PDB entry 4R8P | X-ray diffraction, 3.28 A resolution | chains B and J of the 14 polymer chains in the assembly

Chain B:
Name: Histone H4
From: Xenopus laevis
Reference sequence: P62799 (H4_XENLA); residues 1-102 here correspond to UniProt positions 2-103 (UniProt number = residue number + 1)
Sequence (102 residues; row label = number of the first residue in the row):
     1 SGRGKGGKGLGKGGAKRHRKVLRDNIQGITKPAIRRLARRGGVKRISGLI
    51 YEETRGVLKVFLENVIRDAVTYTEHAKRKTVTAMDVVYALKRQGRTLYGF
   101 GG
Unresolved in the structure: 1-16
Swiss-Prot annotation at these positions:
  - DNA-binding region: Lys16 to Lys20
  - modified residue: Ser1 (N-acetylserine), Arg3 (Asymmetric dimethylarginine), Lys5 (N6-(2-hydroxyisobutyryl)lysine), Lys8 (N6-(2-hydroxyisobutyryl)lysine), Lys12 (N6-(2-hydroxyisobutyryl)lysine), Lys16 (N6-(2-hydroxyisobutyryl)lysine), Lys20 (N6,N6,N6-trimethyllysine), Lys31 (N6-(2-hydroxyisobutyryl)lysine), Lys44 (N6-(2-hydroxyisobutyryl)lysine), Ser47 (Phosphoserine), Tyr51 (Phosphotyrosine), Lys59 (N6-(2-hydroxyisobutyryl)lysine), Lys77 (N6-(2-hydroxyisobutyryl)lysine), Lys79 (N6-(2-hydroxyisobutyryl)lysine), Tyr88 (Phosphotyrosine), Lys91 (N6-(2-hydroxyisobutyryl)lysine)
  - cross-link (Glycyl lysine isopeptide (Lys-Gly)): Lys31 (interchain with G-Cter in UFM1), Lys91 (interchain with G-Cter in ubiquitin)

Chain J:
Molecule: 147-nt DNA strand
From: Synthetic DNA
Notes: fragment: Widom 601 147-mer (- strand)
Sequence (147 nucleotides; each row starts with the number of its first residue; numbers below 1 keep their minus sign (DA-73 is residue -73)):
   -73 ATCGGATGTATATATCTGACACGTGCCTGGAGACTAGGGAGTAATCCCCT
   -23 TGGCGGTTAAAACGCGGGGGACAGCGCGTACGTGCGTTTAAGCGGTGCTA
    27 GAGCTGTCTACGACCAATTGAGCGGCCTCGGCACCGGGATTCTCGAT
Unresolved in the structure: -73, 73

Chain B / chain J interface:
Pairs across the interface - 11 pairs, chain B then chain J:
  Arg45(B) with DC7(J), hydrogen bond to the sugar; DG8(J), phosphate contact
  Ile46(B) with DC7(J), sugar contact; DG8(J), hydrogen bond to the phosphate
  Ser47(B) with DC7(J), hydrogen bond to the phosphate
  Gly48(B) with DC7(J), hydrogen bond to the phosphate
  Arg78(B) with DA28(J), phosphate contact
  Lys79(B) with DG27(J), salt bridge to the phosphate; DA28(J), hydrogen bond to the phosphate
  Thr80(B) with DG27(J), sugar contact; DA28(J), hydrogen bond to the phosphate
Other interface residues (no listed pair), chain B (8 interface residues in all): Tyr51
Other interface residues (no listed pair), chain J (5 interface residues in all): DG29

Summary:
8 residues of chain B face 5 of chain J across their interface; the contacts include 6 hydrogen bonds and 1
salt bridge. Polar contacts include Arg45(B)-DC7(J), Ile46(B)-DG8(J) and Ser47(B)-DC7(J). UniProt lists a
DNA-binding region on chain B.
Here chain B is Histone H4 (Xenopus laevis) and chain J is a 147-nt DNA strand (Synthetic DNA). Entry 4R8P
(Crystal structure of the Ring1B/Bmi1/UbcH5c PRC1 ubiquitylation module bound to the nucleosome core particle)
was determined by X-ray diffraction.
